PDB entry 7KMB | electron microscopy, 3.39 A resolution | chains F and G

Chain F:
Molecule: Angiotensin-converting enzyme 2
Source organism: Homo sapiens
Notes: EC 3.4.17.23, 3.4.17.-
UniProt: Q9BYF1 (ACE2_HUMAN); residue numbers follow UniProt; this construct covers 19-615
Amino-acid sequence (597 residues; each row starts with the number of its first residue):
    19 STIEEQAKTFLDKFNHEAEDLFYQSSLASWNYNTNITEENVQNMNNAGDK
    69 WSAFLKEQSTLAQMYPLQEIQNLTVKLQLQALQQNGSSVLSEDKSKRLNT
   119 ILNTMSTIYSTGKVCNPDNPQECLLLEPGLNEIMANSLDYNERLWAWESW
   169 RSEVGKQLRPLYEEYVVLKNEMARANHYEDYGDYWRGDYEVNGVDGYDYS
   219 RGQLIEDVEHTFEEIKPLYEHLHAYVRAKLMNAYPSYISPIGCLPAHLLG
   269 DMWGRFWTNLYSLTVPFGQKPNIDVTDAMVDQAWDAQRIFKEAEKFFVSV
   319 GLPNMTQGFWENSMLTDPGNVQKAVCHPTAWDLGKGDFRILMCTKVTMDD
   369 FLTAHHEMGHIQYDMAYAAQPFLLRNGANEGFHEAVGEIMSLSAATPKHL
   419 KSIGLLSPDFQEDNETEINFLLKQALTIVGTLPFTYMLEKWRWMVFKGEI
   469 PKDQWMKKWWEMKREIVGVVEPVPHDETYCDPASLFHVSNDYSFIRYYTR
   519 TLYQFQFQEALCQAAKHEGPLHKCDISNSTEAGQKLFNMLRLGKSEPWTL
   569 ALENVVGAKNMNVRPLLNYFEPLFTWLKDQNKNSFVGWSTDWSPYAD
Disordered / not traced: 615
Disulfides: Cys133-Cys141, Cys344-Cys361, Cys530-Cys542
Covalently attached groups: N-acetylglucosamine (NAG) linked to Asn53, Asn90, Asn103, Asn322, Asn432, Asn546
UniProt features mapped onto this chain:
  - region (Interaction with SARS-CoV spike glycoprotein): Asp30 to Tyr41, Met82 to Pro84, Lys353 to Arg357
  - active site: Glu375 (Proton acceptor), His505 (Proton donor)
  - binding site (chloride): Arg169, Trp477, Lys481
  - binding site (substrate): Arg273, His345, Pro346, Tyr515
  - binding site (Zn(2+)): His374, His378, Glu402
  - glycosylation (N-linked (GlcNAc...) asparagine): Asn53, Asn90, Asn103, Asn322, Asn432, Asn546
  - mutagenesis: Ser19 (S19P: Increases slightly the interaction with RBD domain of SARS-CoV-2 spike protein), Gln24 to Lys26 (Slightly inhibits interaction with SARS-CoV spike glycoprotein), Gln24 (Q24T: Increases slightly the interaction with RBD domain of SARS-CoV-2 spike protein), Ala25 (A25V: Increases slightly the interaction with RBD domain of SARS-CoV-2 spike protein), Thr27 (T27Y: Increases slightly the interaction with RBD domain of SARS-CoV-2 spike protein. In sACE2.v2.2; increases interaction with RBD domain of SARS-CoV-2 spike protein ...), Leu29 (L29F: Increases slightly the interaction with RBD domain of SARS-CoV-2 spike protein), Lys31 (K31D: Abolishes interaction with SARS-CoV spike glycoprotein; K31Y: Increases slightly the interaction with RBD domain of SARS-CoV-2 spike protein), Asn33 (N33D: Increases slightly the interaction with RBD domain of SARS-CoV-2 spike protein), His34 (H34A: Increases slightly the interaction with RBD domain of SARS-CoV-2 spike protein), Glu37 (E37A: No effect on interaction with SARS-CoV spike glycoprotein), Asp38 (D38A: No effect on interaction with SARS-CoV spike glycoprotein), Leu39 (L39R: Increases slightly the interaction with RBD domain of SARS-CoV-2 spike protein), 48 further mutagenesis entries in UniProt

Chain G:
Molecule: Spike glycoprotein
Source organism: Severe acute respiratory syndrome coronavirus 2
UniProt: P0DTC2 (SPIKE_SARS2); residues 16-1208 here = UniProt positions 16-1208
Amino-acid sequence (1273 residues; each row starts with the number of its first residue):
    16 VNLTTRTQLPPAYTNSFTRGVYYPDKVFRSSVLHSTQDLFLPFFSNVTWF
    66 HAIHVSGTNGTKRFDNPVLPFNDGVYFASTEKSNIIRGWIFGTTLDSKTQ
   116 SLLIVNNATNVVIKVCEFQFCNDPFLGVYYHKNNKSWMESEFRVYSSANN
   166 CTFEYVSQPFLMDLEGKQGNFKNLREFVFKNIDGYFKIYSKHTPINLVRD
   216 LPQGFSALEPLVDLPIGINITRFQTLLALHRSYLTPGDSSSGWTAGAAAY
   266 YVGYLQPRTFLLKYNENGTITDAVDCALDPLSETKCTLKSFTVEKGIYQT
   316 SNFRVQPTESIVRFPNITNLCPFGEVFNATRFASVYAWNRKRISNCVADY
   366 SVLYNSASFSTFKCYGVSPTKLNDLCFTNVYADSFVIRGDEVRQIAPGQT
   416 GKIADYNYKLPDDFTGCVIAWNSNNLDSKVGGNYNYLYRLFRKSNLKPFE
   466 RDISTEIYQAGSTPCNGVEGFNCYFPLQSYGFQPTNGVGYQPYRVVVLSF
   516 ELLHAPATVCGPKKSTNLVKNKCVNFNFNGLTGTGVLTESNKKFLPFQQF
   566 GRDIADTTDAVRDPQTLEILDITPCSFGGVSVITPGTNTSNQVAVLYQDV
   616 NCTEVPVAIHADQLTPTWRVYSTGSNVFQTRAGCLIGAEHVNNSYECDIP
   666 IGAGICASYQTQTNSPGSASSVASQSIIAYTMSLGAENSVAYSNNSIAIP
   716 TNFTISVTTEILPVSMTKTSVDCTMYICGDSTECSNLLLQYGSFCTQLNR
   766 ALTGIAVEQDKNTQEVFAQVKQIYKTPPIKDFGGFNFSQILPDPSKPSKR
   816 SFIEDLLFNKVTLADAGFIKQYGDCLGDIAARDLICAQKFNGLTVLPPLL
   866 TDEMIAQYTSALLAGTITSGWTFGAGAALQIPFAMQMAYRFNGIGVTQNV
   916 LYENQKLIANQFNSAIGKIQDSLSSTASALGKLQDVVNQNAQALNTLVKQ
   966 LSSNFGAISSVLNDILSRLDPPEAEVQIDRLITGRLQSLQTYVTQQLIRA
  1016 AEIRASANLAATKMSECVLGQSKRVDFCGKGYHLMSFPQSAPHGVVFLHV
  1066 TYVPAQEKNFTTAPAICHDGKAHFPREGVFVSNGTHWFVTQRNFYEPQII
  1116 TTDNTFVSGNCDVVIGIVNNTVYDPLQPELDSFKEELDKYFKNHTSPDVD
  1166 LGDISGINASVVNIQKEIDRLNEVAKNLNESLIDLQELGKYEQGSGYIPE
  1216 APRDGQAYVRKDGEWVLLSTFLGRSLEVLFQGPGHHHHHHHHSAWSHPQF
  1266 EKGGGSGGGGSGGSAWSHPQFEK
Disordered / not traced: 16-334, 527-1288
Disulfides: Cys336-Cys361, Cys379-Cys432, Cys391-Cys525, Cys480-Cys488
Covalently attached groups: N-acetylglucosamine (NAG) linked to Asn343
Differences from the reference sequence: conflict Gly682 (Arg in P0DTC2), Ser683 (Arg in P0DTC2), Ser685 (Arg in P0DTC2), Pro986 (Lys in P0DTC2), Pro987 (Val in P0DTC2); expression tag (1209-1288)
UniProt features mapped onto this chain:
  - region: Asn280 to Cys301 (Putative superantigen), Arg403 to Asp405 (Integrin-binding motif), Asn448 to Phe456 (Immunodominant HLA epitope recognized by the CD8+), Pro681, Ala684 (Putative superantigen), Ser816 to Tyr837 (Fusion peptide 1), Lys835 to Phe855 (Fusion peptide 2), Asp1163 to Glu1202 (Heptad repeat 2)
  - site: Arg815, Ser816 (Cleavage)
  - glycosylation: Asn17 (N-linked (GlcNAc...) (complex) asparagine), Asn61 (N-linked (GlcNAc...) (hybrid) asparagine), Asn74 (N-linked (GlcNAc...) (complex) asparagine), Asn122 (N-linked (GlcNAc...) (hybrid) asparagine), Asn149 (N-linked (GlcNAc...) (complex) asparagine), Asn165 (N-linked (GlcNAc...) (complex) asparagine), Asn234 (N-linked (GlcNAc...) (high mannose) asparagine), Asn282 (N-linked (GlcNAc...) (complex) asparagine), Thr323 (O-linked (GalNAc) threonine), Ser325 (O-linked (HexNAc...) serine), Asn331 (N-linked (GlcNAc...) (complex) asparagine), Asn343 (N-linked (GlcNAc...) (complex) asparagine), Asn603 (N-linked (GlcNAc...) (hybrid) asparagine), Asn616 (N-linked (GlcNAc...) (complex) asparagine), Asn657 (N-linked (GlcNAc...) (complex) asparagine), Thr676 (O-linked (GlcNAc...) threonine), Thr678 (O-linked (GlcNAc...) threonine), Asn709 (N-linked (GlcNAc...) (high mannose) asparagine), Asn717 (N-linked (GlcNAc...) (hybrid) asparagine), Asn801 (N-linked (GlcNAc...) (hybrid) asparagine) and 6 more in UniProt
  - natural variant: Leu18 (L18F: In strain: Beta/B.1.351, Gamma/P.1 and 1 more), Thr19 (T19I: In strain: Omicron/BQ.1.1, Omicron/XBB.1.5 and 1 more; T19R: In strain: Delta/B.1.617.2, Omicron/BA.2 and 4 more), Thr20 (T20N: In strain: Gamma/P.1), Leu24 to Ala27 (sequence variant, change not given here; In strain: Omicron/BA.2, Omicron/BA.2.12.1 and 6 more), Pro26 (P26S: In strain: Gamma/P.1), Gln52 (Q52H: In strain: Omicron/EG.5.1), Ala67 (A67V: In strain: Eta/B.1.525, Omicron/BA.1), His69 to Val70 (deletion: In strain: Alpha/B.1.1.7, Eta/B.1.525 and 5 more), Gly75 (G75V: In strain: Lambda/C.37), Thr76 (T76I: In strain: Lambda/C.37), Asp80 (D80A: In strain: Beta/B.1.351), Val83 (V83A: In strain: Omicron/XBB.1.5, Omicron/EG.5.1), 80 further natural variant entries in UniProt
  - mutagenesis: His69 to Val70 (Increased incorporation of cleaved spike into virions), Asn121 (N121Q: Partial loss of biliverdin affinity), Arg190 (R190K: Partial loss of biliverdin affinity), Asn234 (N234Q: Increased resistance to neutralizing antibodies), Asn331 (N331Q: Reduced viral infectivity), Asn343 (N343Q: Reduced viral infectivity), Leu452 (L452R: Increased resistance to neutralizing antibodies. Decreases HLA binding to NF9 epitope. Increased binding affinity to human ACE2), Tyr453 (Y453F: Decreased HLA binding to NF9 epitope. Increased binding affinity to human ACE2), Ala475 (A475V: Increased resistance to neutralizing antibodies), Val483 (V483A: Increased resistance to neutralizing antibodies), Glu484 (E484D: Increased replication in human TMEM106B overexpressing cells), Phe490 (F490L: Increased resistance to neutralizing antibodies and human covalescent sera neutralization), 12 further mutagenesis entries in UniProt

Chain F / chain G interface:
Contacting residue pairs (32; chain F residue first):
  Gln24(F) - Ala475(G)
  Gln24(F) - Gly476(G)
  Gln24(F) - Asn487(G)
  Thr27(F) - Phe456(G)
  Thr27(F) - Tyr473(G)
  Thr27(F) - Tyr489(G)
  Phe28(F) - Tyr489(G)
  Asp30(F) - Lys417(G)  salt bridge
  Asp30(F) - Leu455(G)
  Lys31(F) - Phe456(G)
  His34(F) - Tyr453(G)  hydrogen bond
  His34(F) - Leu455(G)
  Glu35(F) - Gln493(G)  hydrogen bond
  Asp38(F) - Tyr449(G)  hydrogen bond
  Tyr41(F) - Gln498(G)
  Tyr41(F) - Thr500(G)  hydrogen bond
  Tyr41(F) - Asn501(G)  hydrogen bond
  Gln42(F) - Tyr449(G)
  Gln42(F) - Gln498(G)  hydrogen bond
  Met82(F) - Phe486(G)  hydrophobic
  Tyr83(F) - Phe486(G)  hydrogen bond (side chain-backbone)
  Tyr83(F) - Tyr489(G)  hydrogen bond
  Asn330(F) - Thr500(G)
  Lys353(F) - Gly496(G)  hydrogen bond (side chain-backbone)
  Lys353(F) - Gln498(G)
  Lys353(F) - Asn501(G)
  Lys353(F) - Gly502(G)  hydrogen bond (backbone-backbone)
  Lys353(F) - Tyr505(G)
  Gly354(F) - Gly502(G)
  Gly354(F) - Tyr505(G)
  Asp355(F) - Thr500(G)
  Arg357(F) - Thr500(G)
Interface residues without a listed pair, chain F (21 interface residues in all): Ser19, Glu37, Leu45, Arg393
Interface residues without a listed pair, chain G (23 interface residues in all): Arg403, Gly446, Ser477, Phe490, Ser494

In short:
21 residues of chain F face 23 of chain G across their interface; the contacts include 10 hydrogen bonds and 1
salt bridge. Polar pairs include Asp30(F)-Lys417(G), His34(F)-Tyr453(G) and Glu35(F)-Gln493(G). Covalently
linked N-acetylglucosamine: at Asn53(F), Asn90(F), Asn103(F), Asn322(F), Asn432(F) and Asn546(F).
Here chain F is Angiotensin-converting enzyme 2 (Homo sapiens) and chain G is Spike glycoprotein (Severe acute
respiratory syndrome coronavirus 2). Entry 7KMB (ACE2-RBD Focused Refinement Using Symmetry Expansion of
Applied C3 for Triple ACE2-bound SARS-CoV-2 Trimer Spike at ...) was determined by electron microscopy,
deposited together with 7KMS, 7KMZ, 7KNB, 7KNE, 7KNH and 7KNI.
